PDB entry 1AI1 | X-ray diffraction, 2.80 A resolution | chains L and P of the 3 polymer chains in the assembly

[Chain L]
Molecule: IGG1-kappa 59.1 fab (light chain)
Organism: Mus musculus
Notes: antibody fragment or engineered binder
Sequence (215 residues; numbered 1 to 211 plus 4 insertion-coded residues; the number before each row is that of its first residue; a row labelled like 27A-27D holds insertion residues (27A, then the next letters in order)):
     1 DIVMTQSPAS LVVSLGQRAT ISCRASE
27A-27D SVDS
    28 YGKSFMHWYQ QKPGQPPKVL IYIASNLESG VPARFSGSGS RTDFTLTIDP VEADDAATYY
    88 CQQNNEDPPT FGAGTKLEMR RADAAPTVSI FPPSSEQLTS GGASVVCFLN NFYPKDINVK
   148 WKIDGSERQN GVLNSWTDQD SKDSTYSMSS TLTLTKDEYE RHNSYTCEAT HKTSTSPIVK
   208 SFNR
Sequence notes: conflict Met-4 (Leu in AJ272393), Val-12 (Ala in AJ272393), Ser-26 (Asn in AJ272393), Asp-27C (Tyr30 in AJ272393), Lys-30 (Asp34 in AJ272393), Val-46 (Leu50 in AJ272393), Ile-50 (Leu54 in AJ272393), Glu-55 (Ala59 in AJ272393), Pro-96 (Trp100 in AJ272393), Ala-100 (Gly104 in AJ272393), Met-106 (Ile110 in AJ272393), Arg-107 (Lys111 in AJ272393)
Cystine bridges: Cys-23/Cys-88, Cys-134/Cys-194

[Chain P]
Molecule: AIB142
Reference sequence: P05877 (ENV_HV1MN); the author numbering skips numbers that UniProt does not, so the offset changes along the chain: 308-316 = UniProt 306-314; 319-332 = UniProt 315-328
Sequence (24 residues; each row starts with the number of its first residue; note: 2 numbers in that range are skipped by the numbering (no residue carries them; nothing is unmodelled there)):
   308 YNKRKRIHI
   319 GPGRAFYTTK NIIGC
Disordered / not traced: 308-314, 327-333
Sequence notes: conflict Ala-323 (Ala319 in P05877)
Modified positions: Ala-323 (alpha-aminoisobutyric acid; AIB)

[Interface between chain L and chain P]
Contacting residue pairs (11):
  Ser-27D(L) / Gly-319(P)
  Tyr-28(L) / Gly-319(P)
  Tyr-28(L) / Pro-320(P)
  Phe-32(L) / Pro-320(P)
  Asn-91(L) / Arg-322(P)  hydrogen bond (backbone-side chain)
  Asn-92(L) / Ile-316(P)
  Asn-92(L) / Gly-319(P)  hydrogen bond (backbone-backbone)
  Asn-92(L) / Arg-322(P)
  Glu-93(L) / Ile-316(P)
  Glu-93(L) / Arg-322(P)
  Asp-94(L) / Arg-322(P)  salt bridge
Also at the interface, not in a pair above, chain L (8 interface residues in all): Asp-27C
Also at the interface, not in a pair above, chain P (5 interface residues in all): Ala-323

[In short]
8 residues of chain L and 5 residues of chain P are in contact, with 2 hydrogen bonds and 1 salt bridge. Among
the polar pairs are Asp-94(L)/Arg-322(P), Asn-91(L)/Arg-322(P) and Asn-92(L)/Gly-319(P).
Chain L is IGG1-kappa 59.1 fab (light chain) (Mus musculus) and chain P is AIB142; the structure, HIV-1 V3
loop mimic, was determined by X-ray diffraction.
